PDB entry 7DUR | electron microscopy, 3.30 A resolution | chains B and R of the 5 polymer chains in the assembly

[Chain B]
Protein: Guanine nucleotide-binding protein G(I)/G(S)/G(T) subunit beta-1
From: Rattus norvegicus
Reference sequence: P54311 (GBB1_RAT); residue numbers follow UniProt; this construct covers 2-340
Amino-acid sequence (345 residues; row label = number of the first residue in the row; numbers below 1 keep their minus sign (Met-4 is residue -4)):
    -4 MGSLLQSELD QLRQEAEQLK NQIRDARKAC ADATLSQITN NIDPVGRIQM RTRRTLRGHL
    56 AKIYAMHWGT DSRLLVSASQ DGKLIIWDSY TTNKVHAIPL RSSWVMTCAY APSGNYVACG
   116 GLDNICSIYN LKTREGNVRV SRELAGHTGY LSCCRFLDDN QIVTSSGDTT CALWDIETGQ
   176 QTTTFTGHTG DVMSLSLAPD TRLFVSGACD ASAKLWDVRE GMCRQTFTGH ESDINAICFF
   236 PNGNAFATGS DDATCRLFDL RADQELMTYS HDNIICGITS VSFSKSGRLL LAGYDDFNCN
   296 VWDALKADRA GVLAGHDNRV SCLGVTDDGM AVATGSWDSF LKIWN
Not modelled in the structure: -4 to 2
Construct notes: initiating methionine (-4); expression tag (-3 to 1)

[Chain R]
Protein: Glucagon-like peptide 1 receptor
From: Homo sapiens
Reference sequence: P43220 (GLP1R_HUMAN); residue numbers follow UniProt; this construct covers 24-463
Amino-acid sequence (440 residues; each row starts with the number of its first residue):
    24 RPQGATVSLW ETVQKWREYR RQCQRSLTED PPPATDLFCN RTFDEYACWP DGEPGSFVNV
    84 SCPWYLPWAS SVPQGHVYRF CTAEGLWLQK DNSSLPWRDL SECEESKRGE RSSPEEQLLF
   144 LYIIYTVGYA LSFSALVIAS AILLGFRHLH CTRNYIHLNL FASFILRALS VFIKDAALKW
   204 MYSTAAQQHQ WDGLLSYQDS LSCRLVFLLM QYCVAANYYW LLVEGVYLYT LLAFSVLSEQ
   264 WIFRLYVSIG WGVPLLFVVP WGIVKYLYED EGCWTRNSNM NYWLIIRLPI LFAIGVNFLI
   324 FVRVICIVVS KLKANLMCKT DIKCRLAKST LTLIPLLGTH EVIFAFVMDE HARGTLRFIK
   384 LFTELSFTSF QGLMVAILYC FVNNEVQLEF RKSWERWRLE HLHIQRDSSM KPLKCPTSSL
   444 SSGATAGSSM YTATCQASCS
Not modelled in the structure: 24-28, 57-60, 129-135, 340-342, 369-379, 425-463
Disulfides: Cys46-Cys71, Cys62-Cys104, Cys85-Cys126, Cys226-Cys296
Glycans and other covalent adducts: N-tert-butyl-6,7-bis(chloranyl)quinoxalin-2-amine (HNO) linked to Cys347
From the paper describing this entry:
  - binding site for the ligand HNO: Cys347
  - conformationally variable residues (domain motion): Thr29, Arg40, Glu68
  - mutagenesis - C347A: unchanged signaling in response to GLP-1
  - mutagenesis - V332A, K346A, L349A: decreased signaling in response to GLP-1

[Chain B / chain R interface]
Contacting residue pairs (4):
  Arg42(B) with Leu422(R), hydrogen bond (side chain-backbone)
  Asp312(B) with His171(R), salt bridge; Glu412(R); Lys415(R), salt bridge
Also at the interface, not in a pair above, chain B (6 interface residues in all): Gln44, Arg304, Val307, Ala309
Also at the interface, not in a pair above, chain R (6 interface residues in all): Arg419, Glu423

[In short]
Chain B and chain R each contribute 6 residues to their interface, with 1 hydrogen bond and 2 salt bridges.
Polar contacts include Asp312(B)-His171(R), Asp312(B)-Lys415(R) and Arg42(B)-Leu422(R). The paper reports a
binding site for the ligand HNO at Cys347(R); V332A, K346A and L349A of chain R reduce signaling in response
to GLP-1.
Chain B is Guanine nucleotide-binding protein G(I)/G(S)/G(T) subunit beta-1 (Rattus norvegicus) and chain R is
Glucagon-like peptide 1 receptor (Homo sapiens); the structure, Cryo-EM structure of the compound 2-bound
human GLP-1 receptor-Gs complex, was determined by electron microscopy (same publication as 7EVM, 7DUQ and
7E14).
